Entry 6R5K (electron microscopy, 4.80 A resolution (low resolution: residue-level contacts below are approximate; hydrogen-bond / salt-bridge calls are withheld)); this record covers chains N and O of the 7 polymer chains in the assembly.

[Chain N]
Molecule: PAN2-PAN3 deadenylation complex subunit PAN3
Organism: Saccharomyces cerevisiae (strain ATCC 204508 / S288c)
UniProt: P36102 (PAN3_YEAST); numbering as in UniProt; present here: 226-231, 251-679
Sequence (458 residues; numbered 225 to 680 plus 21 insertion-coded residues; 19 numbers in that range are skipped by the numbering (no residue carries them; nothing is unmodelled there); the number before each row is that of its first residue; a row labelled like 231A-231U holds insertion residues (231A, then the next letters in order)):
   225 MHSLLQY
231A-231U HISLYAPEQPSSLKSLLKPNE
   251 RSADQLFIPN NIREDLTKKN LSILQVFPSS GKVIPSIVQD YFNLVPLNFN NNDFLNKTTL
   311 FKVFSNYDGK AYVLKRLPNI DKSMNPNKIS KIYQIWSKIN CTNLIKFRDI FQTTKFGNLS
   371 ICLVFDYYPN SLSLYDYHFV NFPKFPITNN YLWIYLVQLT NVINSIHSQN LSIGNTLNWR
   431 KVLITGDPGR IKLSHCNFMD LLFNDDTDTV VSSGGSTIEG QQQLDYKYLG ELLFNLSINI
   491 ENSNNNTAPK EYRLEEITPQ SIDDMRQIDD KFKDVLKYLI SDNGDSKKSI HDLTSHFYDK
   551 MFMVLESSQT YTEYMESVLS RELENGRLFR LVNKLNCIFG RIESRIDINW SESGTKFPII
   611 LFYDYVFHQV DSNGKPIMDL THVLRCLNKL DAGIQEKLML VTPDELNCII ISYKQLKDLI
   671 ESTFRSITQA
Not modelled in the structure: 231A-231U, 302-306, 463-465
Construct notes: initiating methionine (225); insertion (231B-231C); conflict Asn368 (Asp in P36102), Gln665 (Glu in P36102); cloning artifact (680)

[Chain O]
Molecule: PAN2-PAN3 deadenylation complex subunit PAN3
Organism: Saccharomyces cerevisiae (strain ATCC 204508 / S288c)
UniProt: P36102 (PAN3_YEAST); residue numbers follow UniProt; this construct covers 1-679
Sequence (689 residues; numbered 1 to 689; the number before each row is that of its first residue):
     1 MDKINPDWAK DIPCRNITIY GYCKKEKEGC PFKHSDNTTA TTINDVPPPI DVGEATTPTM
    61 TSVPKFNAKV SASFTPMTVG SDSLTTVTNT TSAATNATGN IAMAATSATA STVNPMINPI
   121 VNSSLVNNNN NNSNISISIP TTASSSNYDP FNAPIFTPSS TSSIHTNANA HSFPFPSIAN
   181 SGGININATD DNSNNMSMAN NVPPPMQPPP IESSNLKYPR IYPPPHSLLQ YHLYAPEQPS
   241 SLKSLLKPNE RSADQLFIPN NIREDLTKKN LSILQVFPSS GKVIPSIVQD YFNLVPLNFN
   301 NNDFLNKTTL FKVFSNYDGK AYVLKRLPNI DKSMNPNKIS KIYQIWSKIN CTNLIKFRDI
   361 FQTTKFGDLS ICLVFDYYPN SLSLYDYHFV NFPKFPITNN YLWIYLVQLT NVINSIHSQN
   421 LSIGNTLNWR KVLITGDPGR IKLSHCNFMD LLFNDDTDTV VSSGGSTIEG QQQLDYKYLG
   481 ELLFNLSINI ENSNNNTAPK EYRLEEITPQ SIDDMRQIDD KFKDVLKYLI SDNGDSKKSI
   541 HDLTSHFYDK MFMVLESSQT YTEYMESVLS RELENGRLFR LVNKLNCIFG RIESRIDINW
   601 SESGTKFPII LFYDYVFHQV DSNGKPIMDL THVLRCLNKL DAGIQEKLML VTPDELNCII
   661 ISYKELKDLI ESTFRSITQH HHHHHHHHH
Not modelled in the structure: 1-223, 454-466, 684-689
Construct notes: expression tag (680-689)

[Interface between chain N and chain O]
Pairs across the interface (116; chain N residue first):
  Gln230(N) - Leu274(O)
  Arg263(N) - Leu573(O)
  Leu266(N) - Glu566(O)
  Leu266(N) - Leu569(O)
  Asn270(N) - Ser570(O)
  Asn270(N) - Glu574(O)
  Leu274(N) - Asn638(O)
  Leu274(N) - Ala642(O)
  Tyr317(N) - Pro248(O)
  Asp318(N) - Pro248(O)
  Asp318(N) - Arg251(O)
  Gly319(N) - Arg251(O)
  Thr352(N) - Gln559(O)
  Val407(N) - Leu555(O)
  Gln408(N) - Gln559(O)
  Thr410(N) - Phe552(O)
  Asn414(N) - Asp549(O)
  Asn414(N) - Phe552(O)
  Arg440(N) - Gln559(O)
  Arg440(N) - Thr562(O)
  His541(N) - Thr544(O)
  His541(N) - Phe547(O)
  His541(N) - Tyr548(O)
  Thr544(N) - Tyr548(O)
  Thr544(N) - Phe552(O)
  Ser545(N) - His541(O)
  Ser545(N) - Tyr548(O)
  Tyr548(N) - Ser539(O)
  Tyr548(N) - Ile540(O)
  Tyr548(N) - His541(O)
  Tyr548(N) - Thr544(O)
  Tyr548(N) - Tyr548(O)
  Met551(N) - Tyr548(O)
  Met551(N) - Met551(O)
  Met551(N) - Phe552(O)
  Phe552(N) - Val407(O)
  Phe552(N) - Thr410(O)
  Phe552(N) - Asn411(O)
  Phe552(N) - Ile540(O)
  Phe552(N) - Met551(O)
  Val554(N) - Leu555(O)
  Leu555(N) - Leu555(O)
  Leu555(N) - Ser558(O)
  Glu556(N) - Thr352(O)
  Ser558(N) - Ser558(O)
  Gln559(N) - Arg440(O)
  Tyr561(N) - Thr562(O)
  Tyr561(N) - Glu566(O)
  Thr562(N) - Tyr561(O)
  Thr562(N) - Thr562(O)
  Glu563(N) - Arg440(O)
  Met565(N) - Thr562(O)
  Met565(N) - Met565(O)
  Met565(N) - Glu566(O)
  Glu566(N) - Tyr561(O)
  Glu566(N) - Met565(O)
  Leu569(N) - Leu266(O)
  Leu569(N) - Met565(O)
  Leu569(N) - Leu569(O)
  Ser570(N) - Asn270(O)
  Glu572(N) - Glu572(O)
  Glu572(N) - Leu573(O)
  Glu572(N) - Gly576(O)
  Leu573(N) - Tyr234(O)
  Leu573(N) - Ile258(O)
  Leu573(N) - Arg263(O)
  Leu573(N) - Glu572(O)
  Glu574(N) - Tyr234(O)
  Asn575(N) - Glu572(O)
  Asn575(N) - Asn575(O)
  Gly576(N) - Phe257(O)
  Arg577(N) - Tyr234(O)
  Leu578(N) - Phe579(O)
  Phe579(N) - Phe257(O)
  Phe579(N) - Leu630(O)
  Phe579(N) - Leu634(O)
  Phe579(N) - Leu637(O)
  Arg580(N) - Ala253(O)
  Arg580(N) - Phe257(O)
  Val582(N) - Phe579(O)
  Val582(N) - Val582(O)
  Asn583(N) - Leu630(O)
  Asn586(N) - Asn586(O)
  Asn586(N) - Phe617(O)
  Asn586(N) - His618(O)
  Cys587(N) - Phe617(O)
  Cys587(N) - His618(O)
  Cys587(N) - Met628(O)
  Phe589(N) - Phe589(O)
  Phe589(N) - His618(O)
  Gly590(N) - Trp600(O)
  Gly590(N) - His618(O)
  Arg591(N) - His618(O)
  Arg591(N) - Val620(O)
  Arg591(N) - Pro626(O)
  Ile592(N) - Pro653(O)
  Arg595(N) - Ile598(O)
  Arg595(N) - Asn599(O)
  Arg595(N) - Trp600(O)
  Tyr613(N) - Asn586(O)
  Asp614(N) - Phe589(O)
  Asp614(N) - Gly590(O)
  Asp614(N) - Arg595(O)
  Phe617(N) - Asn586(O)
  Phe617(N) - Cys587(O)
  His618(N) - Cys587(O)
  His618(N) - Ile588(O)
  His618(N) - Phe589(O)
  His618(N) - Gly590(O)
  His618(N) - Arg591(O)
  Pro626(N) - Arg591(O)
  Pro626(N) - Thr678(O)
  Met628(N) - Cys587(O)
  Ile677(N) - Pro626(O)
  Thr678(N) - Lys625(O)
  Gln679(N) - Lys625(O)
Interface residues without a listed pair, chain N (66 interface residues in all): Gln275, Val276, Pro278, Asn353, Asn411, Lys625, Leu630
Interface residues without a listed pair, chain O (84 interface residues in all): Asn249, Asp254, Asn350, Cys351, Gln408, Asn414, Gly439, Lys442, Ser545, His546, Val554, Glu556, Thr560, Leu578, Asn583, Gln619, Ile627, Ile644, Glu646, Ile677, His683

[Overview]
66 residues of chain N and 84 residues of chain O are in contact.
Chain N is PAN2-PAN3 deadenylation complex subunit PAN3 and chain O is PAN2-PAN3 deadenylation complex subunit
PAN3, both from Saccharomyces cerevisiae (strain ATCC 204508 / S288c); the structure, Cryo-EM structure of a
poly(A) RNP bound to the Pan2-Pan3 deadenylase, was determined by electron microscopy.
